Entry 3PCO (X-ray diffraction, 3.02 A resolution); this record covers chains A and D of the 4 polymer chains in the assembly.

== Chain A ==
Molecule: Phenylalanyl-tRNA synthetase, alpha subunit
Organism: Escherichia coli
Notes: fragment: ligase
UniProt: C9QTZ3 (C9QTZ3_ECOD1); numbering as in UniProt (aligned over 1-327)
Sequence (327 residues; row label = number of the first residue in the row):
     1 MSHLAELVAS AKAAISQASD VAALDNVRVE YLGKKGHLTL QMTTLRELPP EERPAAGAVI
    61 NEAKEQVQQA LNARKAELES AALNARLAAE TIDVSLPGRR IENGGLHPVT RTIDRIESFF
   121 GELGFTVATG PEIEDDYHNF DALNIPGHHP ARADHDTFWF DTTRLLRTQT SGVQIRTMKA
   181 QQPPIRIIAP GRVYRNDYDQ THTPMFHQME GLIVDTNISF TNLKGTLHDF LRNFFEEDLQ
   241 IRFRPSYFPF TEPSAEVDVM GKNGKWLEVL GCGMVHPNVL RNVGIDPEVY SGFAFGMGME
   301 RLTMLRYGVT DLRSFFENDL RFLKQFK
Not modelled in the structure: 1-85
Small-molecule neighbours:
  - adenosine monophosphate (AMP): Arg195, Thr201, His202, Thr203, Met205, Phe206, Gln208, Glu268, Gly298, Arg301, Leu312
  - phenylalanine (PHE): His155, Gln169, Ser171, Gln174, Arg195, Gln208, Glu210, Phe248, Phe250, Thr251, Gly271, Cys272, Gly273, Ala294, Phe295, Gly296
What the authors report for this chain:
  - specificity-determining residues: Thr251 (proposed by the authors, not directly observed)
  - mutagenesis - A294G: increased catalytic activity on para-halogenated Phe analogs (citing earlier work)
  - mutagenesis - T251G/A294G: increased catalytic activity on p-acetylphenylalanine (citing earlier work)

== Chain D ==
Molecule: Phenylalanyl-tRNA synthetase, beta chain
Organism: Escherichia coli
UniProt: P07395 (SYFB_ECOLI); numbering as in UniProt (aligned over 1-795)
Sequence (795 residues; numbered 1 to 795; the number before each row is that of its first residue):
     1 MKFSELWLRE WVNPAIDSDA LANQITMAGL EVDGVEPVAG SFHGVVVGEV VECAQHPNAD
    61 KLRVTKVNVG GDRLLDIVCG APNCRQGLRV AVATIGAVLP GDFKIKAAKL RGEPSEGMLC
   121 SFSELGISDD HSGIIELPAD APIGTDIREY LKLDDNTIEI SVTPNRADCL GIIGVARDVA
   181 VLNQLPLVQP EIVPVGATID DTLPITVEAP EACPRYLGRV VKGINVKAPT PLWMKEKLRR
   241 CGIRSIDAVV DVTNYVLLEL GQPMHAFDKD RIEGGIVVRM AKEGETLVLL DGTEAKLNAD
   301 TLVIADHNKA LAMGGIFGGE HSGVNDETQN VLLECAFFSP LSITGRARRH GLHTDASHRY
   361 ERGVDPALQH KAMERATRLL IDICGGEAGP VIDITNEATL PKRATITLRR SKLDRLIGHH
   421 IADEQVTDIL RRLGCEVTEG KDEWQAVAPS WRFDMEIEED LVEEVARVYG YNNIPDEPVQ
   481 ASLIMGTHRE ADLSLKRVKT LLNDKGYQEV ITYSFVDPKV QQMIHPGVEA LLLPSPISVE
   541 MSAMRLSLWT GLLATVVYNQ NRQQNRVRIF ESGLRFVPDT QAPLGIRQDL MLAGVICGNR
   601 YEEHWNLAKE TVDFYDLKGD LESVLDLTGK LNEVEFRAEA NPALHPGQSA AIYLKGERIG
   661 FVGVVHPELE RKLDLNGRTL VFELEWNKLA DRVVPQAREI SRFPANRRDI AVVVAENVPA
   721 ADILSECKKV GVNQVVGVNL FDVYRGKGVA EGYKSLAISL ILQDTSRTLE EEEIAATVAK
   781 CVEALKERFQ ASLRD
Swiss-Prot annotation at these positions:
  - binding site (Mg(2+)): Asp454, Asp460, Glu463, Glu464

== Chain A / chain D interface ==
Contacting residue pairs (86; chain A residue first):
  Leu87(A) - His645(D)
  Leu87(A) - Gly647(D)
  Leu87(A) - His666(D)
  Leu87(A) - Pro667(D)  hydrophobic
  Glu90(A) - His645(D)
  Glu90(A) - Gln648(D)  hydrogen bond (backbone-side chain)
  Thr91(A) - Gly647(D)
  Ile92(A) - Phe614(D)  hydrophobic
  Ile92(A) - Tyr615(D)
  Ile92(A) - Gly647(D)  hydrogen bond (backbone-backbone)
  Ile92(A) - Gln648(D)
  Asp93(A) - Tyr615(D)  hydrogen bond (backbone-side chain)
  Asp93(A) - Pro719(D)
  Asp93(A) - Ala720(D)  hydrogen bond (side chain-backbone)
  Asp93(A) - Lys754(D)  salt bridge
  Val94(A) - Phe614(D)  hydrophobic
  Val94(A) - Lys618(D)  hydrogen bond (backbone-side chain)
  Val94(A) - Phe636(D)
  Val94(A) - Ala638(D)  hydrophobic
  Val94(A) - Ser649(D)
  Val94(A) - Ala650(D)  hydrophobic
  Ser95(A) - Lys618(D)  hydrogen bond (backbone-side chain)
  Ser95(A) - Pro719(D)
  Ser95(A) - Ala720(D)  hydrogen bond (side chain-backbone)
  Ser95(A) - Ala721(D)  hydrogen bond (side chain-backbone)
  Leu96(A) - Tyr615(D)
  Leu96(A) - Lys618(D)  hydrogen bond (backbone-side chain)
  Leu96(A) - Ala720(D)  hydrophobic
  Pro97(A) - Glu622(D)
  Gly98(A) - Tyr615(D)
  Gly98(A) - Gly619(D)
  Gly98(A) - Glu622(D)  hydrogen bond (backbone-side chain)
  Arg99(A) - Arg600(D)
  Arg99(A) - Asp613(D)  salt bridge
  Arg99(A) - Tyr615(D)  hydrogen bond (backbone-backbone)
  Arg99(A) - Asp616(D)  salt bridge
  Arg99(A) - Gly619(D)
  Arg100(A) - Gly619(D)
  Arg100(A) - Glu622(D)  salt bridge
  Arg100(A) - Ser623(D)
  Arg100(A) - Leu627(D)
  Ile101(A) - Lys505(D)
  Glu102(A) - Leu627(D)
  Asn103(A) - Leu501(D)
  Asn103(A) - Ser623(D)
  Asn103(A) - Leu627(D)
  Arg111(A) - Glu490(D)  salt bridge
  Arg111(A) - Arg692(D)
  Arg111(A) - Pro695(D)
  Arg115(A) - Glu490(D)  salt bridge
  Phe119(A) - Met485(D)  hydrophobic
  Phe119(A) - His488(D)
  Glu122(A) - Met485(D)
  Glu122(A) - His488(D)  salt bridge
  Leu123(A) - Leu483(D)
  Leu123(A) - Ile484(D)
  Leu123(A) - Met485(D)  hydrophobic
  Arg186(A) - Leu483(D)
  Thr226(A) - Met485(D)
  Asp229(A) - Ile484(D)
  Asp229(A) - Met485(D)  hydrogen bond (side chain-backbone)
  Phe230(A) - Met485(D)  hydrophobic
  Arg232(A) - Thr487(D)
  Asn233(A) - Met485(D)
  Asn233(A) - Gly486(D)
  Asn233(A) - Thr487(D)
  Asn233(A) - His488(D)  hydrogen bond (side chain-backbone)
  Glu236(A) - His488(D)
  Glu236(A) - Arg489(D)
  Glu236(A) - Glu490(D)  hydrogen bond (side chain-backbone)
  Arg306(A) - Glu490(D)  salt bridge
  Arg306(A) - Val694(D)
  Tyr307(A) - Glu490(D)  hydrogen bond
  Tyr307(A) - Pro695(D)
  Tyr307(A) - Gln696(D)
  Tyr307(A) - Ala697(D)  hydrogen bond (backbone-backbone)
  Gly308(A) - Gln696(D)
  Gly308(A) - Ala697(D)
  Val309(A) - Ala697(D)  hydrophobic
  Thr310(A) - Glu699(D)
  Arg321(A) - Ile700(D)
  Arg321(A) - Ser701(D)  hydrogen bond (side chain-backbone)
  Gln325(A) - Pro695(D)
  Gln325(A) - Ala697(D)
  Gln325(A) - Arg698(D)  hydrogen bond (side chain-backbone)
  Lys327(A) - Leu627(D)
Interface residues without a listed pair, chain A (39 interface residues in all): Arg86, Ser118, Phe120, Phe326
Interface residues without a listed pair, chain D (48 interface residues in all): Asp620, Asp626, Arg637, Pro646, Val718, Gln763

== In short ==
The interface between chain A and chain D involves 39 residues on one side and 48 on the other, with 18
hydrogen bonds and 8 salt bridges. Among the polar pairs are Asp93(A)-Lys754(D), Arg99(A)-Asp613(D) and
Arg99(A)-Asp616(D). From the paper: A294G of chain A increases catalytic activity on para-halogenated Phe
analogs; the specificity determinant Thr251(A).
Here chain A is Phenylalanyl-tRNA synthetase, alpha subunit and chain D is Phenylalanyl-tRNA synthetase, beta
chain, both from Escherichia coli. Entry 3PCO (crystal structure of E. coli phenylalanine-tRNA synthetase
complexed with phenylalanine and AMP) was determined by X-ray diffraction.
